Entry 7UM5 (electron microscopy, 2.73 A resolution); this record covers chains A and B of the 5 polymer chains in the assembly.

== Chain A ==
Protein: 5-hydroxytryptamine receptor 5A
Organism: Homo sapiens
UniProt: P47898 (5HT5A_HUMAN); numbering as in UniProt (aligned over 32-357)
Sequence (326 residues; each row starts with the number of its first residue):
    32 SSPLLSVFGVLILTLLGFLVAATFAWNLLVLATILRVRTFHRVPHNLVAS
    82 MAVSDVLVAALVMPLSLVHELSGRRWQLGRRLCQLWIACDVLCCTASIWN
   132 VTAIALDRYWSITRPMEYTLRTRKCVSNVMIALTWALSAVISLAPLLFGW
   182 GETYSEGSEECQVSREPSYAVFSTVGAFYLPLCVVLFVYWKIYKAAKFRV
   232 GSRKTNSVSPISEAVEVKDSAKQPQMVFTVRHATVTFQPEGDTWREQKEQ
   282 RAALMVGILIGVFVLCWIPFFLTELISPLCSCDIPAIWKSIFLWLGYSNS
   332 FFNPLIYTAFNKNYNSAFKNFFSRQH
Not modelled in the structure: 32-39, 232-276, 353-357
Cystine bridges: C114-C192
Sequence notes: engineered mutation P146 (His in P47898)
Ligand contacts: 3-(2-azanylethyl)-1H-indole-5-carboxamide (8K3): D121, V122, C125, T126, V194, S204, T205, A208, W298, F301, F302, E305, L324, Y328
UniProt features mapped onto this chain:
  - binding site (serotonin): D121
  - natural variant: R262 (R262C: In a colorectal cancer sample)
  - mutagenesis: D121 (D121A: Abolished G(i)/(o)-coupled receptor activity), S142 (S142A: Does not affect G(i)/(o)-coupled receptor activity), I143 (I143A: Strongly decreased G(i)/(o)-coupled receptor activity), M147 (M147I: Does not affect G(i)/(o)-coupled receptor activity), R154 (R154A: Abolished G(i)/(o)-coupled receptor activity), S204 (S204C: Decreased G(i)/(o)-coupled receptor activity), I223 (I223A: Strongly decreased G(i)/(o)-coupled receptor activity), A226 to A227 (Strongly increased G(i)/(o)-coupled receptor activity), A226 (A226V: Strongly increased G(i)/(o)-coupled receptor activity), A227 (A227L: Increased G(i)/(o)-coupled receptor activity), R230 (R230A: Slightly decreased G(i)/(o)-coupled receptor activity), R282 (R282A: Strongly decreased G(i)/(o)-coupled receptor activity), 5 further mutagenesis entries in UniProt
From the paper describing this entry:
  - binding site for 3-(2-azanylethyl)-1H-indole-5-carboxamide: T126
  - mutagenesis - W117A (less than 50% of WT), W298A (less than 50% of WT), Y328A (less than 50% of WT): decreased expression

== Chain B ==
Protein: miniGo protein
Organism: Homo sapiens
Sequence (225 residues; each row starts with the number of its first residue):
     1 TLSAEDKAAVERSKMIEKNLKEDGISAAKDVKLLLLGADNSGKSTIVKQM
    51 KIIHGGSGGSGGTTGIVETHFTFKNLHFRLFDVGGQRSERKKWIHCFEDV
   101 TAIIFCVDLSDYNRMHESLMLFDSICNNKFFIDTSIILFLNKKDLFGEKI
   151 KKSPLTICFPEYTGPNTYEDAAAYIQAQFESKNRSPNKEIYCHMTCATDT
   201 NNAQVIFDAVTDIIIANNLRGCGLY
Not modelled in the structure: 1, 54-63

== How chain A and chain B interact ==
Residue-residue contacts (17; chain A residue first):
  R139(A) - C222(B)  hydrogen bond
  S142(A) - N218(B)  hydrogen bond (backbone-side chain)
  I143(A) - I215(B)
  I143(A) - N218(B)
  I143(A) - L219(B)  hydrophobic
  P146(A) - I215(B)  hydrophobic
  M147(A) - T211(B)
  M147(A) - I214(B)  hydrophobic
  I223(A) - L224(B)  hydrophobic
  R230(A) - D212(B)  salt bridge
  R230(A) - I215(B)
  R230(A) - A216(B)
  K279(A) - Y225(B)
  R282(A) - L224(B)
  M286(A) - L224(B)  hydrophobic
  V287(A) - L224(B)  hydrophobic
  N342(A) - G221(B)
Also at the interface, not in a pair above, chain A (14 interface residues in all): L151, A283
Also at the interface, not in a pair above, chain B (14 interface residues in all): A28, L76, G223
From the paper, about this interface:
  - specific contacts: D212(B)-R230(A) (salt bridge), N218(B)-S142(A) (hydrogen bond), G221(B)-N342(A)
  - interface residues, chain B: L219(B), L224(B)

== In short ==
The chain A/chain B interface involves 14 residues from each chain; the contacts include 2 hydrogen bonds and
1 salt bridge. Polar contacts include R230(A)-D212(B), R139(A)-C222(B) and S142(A)-N218(B). The paper
describes a salt bridge between D212(B) and R230(A); a hydrogen bond between N218(B) and S142(A); a contact
between G221(B) and N342(A). From the paper: a binding site for 3-(2-azanylethyl)-1H-indole-5-carboxamide at
T126(A); W117A, W298A and Y328A of chain A reduce expression.
Here chain A is 5-hydroxytryptamine receptor 5A and chain B is miniGo protein, both from Homo sapiens. Entry
7UM5 (CryoEM structure of Go-coupled 5-HT5AR in complex with 5-CT) was determined by electron microscopy,
deposited together with 7UM4, 7UM6 and 7UM7.
